Entry 7NID (X-ray diffraction, 2.30 A resolution); this record covers chains A and B.

== Chain A ==
Protein: N6-adenosine-methyltransferase catalytic subunit
Source organism: Homo sapiens
Notes: EC 2.1.1.348
UniProt: Q86U44 (MTA70_HUMAN); residues 354-580 here = UniProt positions 354-580
Amino-acid sequence (246 residues; each row starts with the number of its first residue):
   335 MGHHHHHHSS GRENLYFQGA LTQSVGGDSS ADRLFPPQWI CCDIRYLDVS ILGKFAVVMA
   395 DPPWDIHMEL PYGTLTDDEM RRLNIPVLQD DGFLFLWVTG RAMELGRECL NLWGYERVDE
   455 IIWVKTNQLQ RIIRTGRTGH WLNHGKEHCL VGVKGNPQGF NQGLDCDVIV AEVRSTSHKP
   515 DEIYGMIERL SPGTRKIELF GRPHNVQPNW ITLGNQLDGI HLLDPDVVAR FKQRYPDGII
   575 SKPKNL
Not modelled in the structure: 335-367, 401-403, 468-473, 577-580
Sequence notes: initiating methionine (335); expression tag (336-353)
UniProt features mapped onto this chain:
  - region: P396 to T410 (Gate loop 1), E450 to E454 (Interaction with METTL14), Q462 to G479 (Interphase loop), Q464 to K480 (Interaction with METTL14), R465 to H478 (Positively charged region required for RNA-binding), V507 to D515 (Gate loop 2)
  - binding site (S-adenosyl-L-methionine): D377, I378, D395, K513, R536 to N539, N549, Q550
  - site (Interaction with METTL14): E438, R441
  - natural variant: Y406 (Y406C: Found in patients with large intestine cancer; uncertain significance)
  - mutagenesis: D377 (D377A: Abolishes methyltransferase activity), D395 to W398 (Loss of function. Abolishes ability to regulate primary miRNA processing. Does not affect ability to promote mRNA translation. Abolishes formation of m6A at DNA damage sites), D395 (D395A: Abolishes methyltransferase activity), Y406 (Y406A: Strong reduction in methyltransferase activity), Q462 to G479 (Impaired RNA-binding and methyltransferase activities), W475 (W475A: Decreased methyltransferase activity), N477 (N477A: Decreased methyltransferase activity), E532 (E532A: Abolishes methyltransferase activity), R536 (R536A: Slight reduction in methyltransferase activity), H538 (H538A: Slight reduction in methyltransferase activity), N539 (N539A: Abolishes methyltransferase activity), N549 (N549A: Slight reduction in methyltransferase activity. Strong reduction in methyltransferase activity; when associated with A-550), 1 further mutagenesis entry in UniProt
Ligand contacts: UEZ ((R)-1-(6-(benzylamino)pyrimidin-4-yl)-3-(((6-((4,4-dimethylpiperidin-1-yl)methyl)naphthalen-1-yl)amino)methyl)piperidin-3-ol): C376, D377, I378, R379, D395, P396, P397, Y406, G407, T408, L409, W431, W457, E481, S511, H512, K513, F534, G535, R536, G548, N549, Q550
From the paper describing this entry:
  - binding site for UEZ: R536

== Chain B ==
Protein: N6-adenosine-methyltransferase non-catalytic subunit
Source organism: Homo sapiens
UniProt: Q9HCE5 (MET14_HUMAN); residues 107-395 here = UniProt positions 107-395
Amino-acid sequence (290 residues; each row starts with the number of its first residue):
   106 MLKGTQSLNP HNDYCQHFVD TGHRPQNFIR DVGLADRFEE YPKLRELIRL KDELIAKSNT
   166 PPMYLQADIE AFDIRELTPK FDVILLEPPL EEYYRETGIT ANEKCWTWDD IMKLEIDEIA
   226 APRSFIFLWC GSGEGLDLGR VCLRKWGYRR CEDICWIKTN KNNPGKTKTL DPKAVFQRTK
   286 EHCLMGIKGT VKRSTDGDFI HANVDIDLII TEEPEIGNIE KPVEIFHIIE HFCLGRRRLH
   346 LFGRDSTIRP GWLTVGPTLT NSNYNAETYA SYFSAPNSYL TGCTEEIERL
Not modelled in the structure: 106-116, 137-150, 201-208, 270-274, 297-308, 392-395
Sequence notes: initiating methionine (106)
UniProt features mapped onto this chain:
  - region: R135, D136 (Interaction with METTL3), S237, G238 (Interaction with METTL3), R245 to R254 (Positively charged region required for RNA-binding), R255 to D258 (Interaction with METTL3), K278 to H287 (Interaction with METTL3), K297, R298 (Positively charged region required for RNA-binding), N308 to D312 (Interaction with METTL3)
  - site (Interaction with METTL3): Y146, D242, R245, R298
  - mutagenesis: D173 (D173A: Little or no effect on S-adenosyl-L-methionine-binding or methyltransferase activity; when associated with A-192), E192 (E192A: Little or no effect on methyltransferase activity. Little or no effect on S-adenosyl-L-methionine-binding or methyltransferase activity; when associated with A-173), Y198 (Y198A: Does not affect methyltransferase activity of the heterodimer complex formed with METTL3), R245 (R245E: Reduced RNA-binding. Reduced RNA-binding; when associated with E-255), R254 to R255 (Strongly reduced methyltransferase activity of the heterodimer complex formed with METTL3), R255 (R255E: Reduced RNA-binding; when associated with E-245), K297 to R298 (Reduced RNA-binding), R298 (R298P: Strongly decreased methyltransferase activity of the heterodimer complex formed with METTL3, probably due to reduced RNA-binding), D312 (D312A: Decreased methyltransferase activity of the heterodimer complex formed with METTL3), C338 (C338A: Does not affect methyltransferase activity of the heterodimer complex formed with METTL3), P362 to T363 (Little or no effect on methyltransferase activity of the heterodimer complex formed with METTL3)
Disulfides: C338-C388

== Chain A / chain B interface ==
Contacting residue pairs (98):
  F427(A) with V280(B), hydrophobic
  F429(A) with F281(B), hydrophobic
  G434(A) with R255(B), hydrogen bond (backbone-side chain)
  M437(A) with R245(B); R255(B)
  E438(A) with R245(B), salt bridge; R249(B); R255(B), salt bridge
  R441(A) with L241(B); D242(B), salt bridge; R245(B)
  E450(A) with K278(B), salt bridge
  R451(A) with G238(B), hydrogen bond (side chain-backbone); L241(B); D242(B), salt bridge
  V452(A) with K278(B); V280(B), hydrophobic; R283(B), hydrogen bond (backbone-side chain)
  D453(A) with A279(B); V280(B), hydrogen bond (side chain-backbone); F281(B), hydrogen bond (side chain-backbone); R283(B), salt bridge
  E454(A) with L241(B); K285(B), hydrogen bond (backbone-side chain); H287(B)
  I455(A) with F281(B), hydrophobic
  I456(A) with C260(B), hydrophobic; K285(B)
  V458(A) with I262(B), hydrophobic
  Q464(A) with Y119(B); F133(B); I134(B); R135(B), hydrogen bond (backbone-backbone)
  I466(A) with I134(B), hydrophobic; I315(B), hydrophobic
  H474(A) with E257(B)
  W475(A) with F230(B), hydrophobic; C256(B); E257(B), hydrogen bond (backbone-side chain); M290(B), hydrophobic; F337(B)
  L476(A) with E257(B), hydrogen bond (backbone-side chain); I259(B), hydrophobic; D310(B); I311(B); D312(B); F337(B), hydrophobic
  N477(A) with D310(B), hydrogen bond (backbone-backbone); I311(B); D312(B), hydrogen bond (backbone-backbone)
  H478(A) with E257(B), salt bridge; I311(B); D312(B)
  G479(A) with I311(B); D312(B), hydrogen bond (backbone-side chain); L313(B)
  K480(A) with D258(B), hydrogen bond (side chain-backbone); C260(B); D312(B), salt bridge; L313(B)
  H482(A) with D258(B)
  V485(A) with F281(B), hydrophobic
  Q496(A) with P277(B); A279(B), hydrogen bond (side chain-backbone); V280(B)
  G497(A) with V280(B), hydrogen bond (backbone-backbone); Q282(B)
  L498(A) with F123(B); V124(B)
  D499(A) with C120(B); F123(B); V124(B); F281(B); Q282(B), hydrogen bond (backbone-backbone)
  C500(A) with F123(B); P130(B); Q282(B); T284(B)
  D501(A) with Q282(B), hydrogen bond (backbone-backbone); R283(B); T284(B), hydrogen bond (side chain-backbone); K285(B), salt bridge
  V502(A) with P130(B); Q131(B); T284(B)
  V504(A) with Y119(B); P130(B); Q131(B); I134(B), hydrophobic
  E516(A) with N117(B); D118(B); C120(B)
  M520(A) with C120(B), hydrophobic; F281(B), hydrophobic
  R523(A) with C120(B); Q121(B); V124(B)
  L524(A) with V280(B), hydrophobic
Interface residues without a listed pair, chain A (41 interface residues in all): R435, L463, I467, I503
Interface residues without a listed pair, chain B (47 interface residues in all): E239, I292, V309, I333, L339

== In short ==
41 residues of chain A and 47 residues of chain B are in contact; the contacts include 18 hydrogen bonds and 9
salt bridges. Polar contacts include E438(A)-R245(B), E438(A)-R255(B) and R441(A)-D242(B). Chain A binds
compound UEZ. From the paper: a binding site for UEZ at R536(A).
Chain A is N6-adenosine-methyltransferase catalytic subunit and chain B is N6-adenosine-methyltransferase
non-catalytic subunit, both from Homo sapiens; the structure, Crystal structure of the human METTL3-METTL14
complex with compound UOZ078, was determined by X-ray diffraction together with 7NHG, 7NHI, 7NHJ, 7NHV, 7NI7,
7NI8 and 11 further entries from the same study.
